2PVM - chain A; structure by X-ray diffraction, 2.00 A resolution.

== Chain A ==
Name: Casein kinase II subunit alpha
Source organism: Zea mays
Notes: EC 2.7.11.1
Reference sequence: P28523 (CSK2A_MAIZE); residues 6-337 here correspond to UniProt positions 1-332 (UniProt number = residue number - 5)
Chain sequence (352 residues; each row starts with the number of its first residue; numbers below 1 keep their minus sign (Met-14 is residue -14)):
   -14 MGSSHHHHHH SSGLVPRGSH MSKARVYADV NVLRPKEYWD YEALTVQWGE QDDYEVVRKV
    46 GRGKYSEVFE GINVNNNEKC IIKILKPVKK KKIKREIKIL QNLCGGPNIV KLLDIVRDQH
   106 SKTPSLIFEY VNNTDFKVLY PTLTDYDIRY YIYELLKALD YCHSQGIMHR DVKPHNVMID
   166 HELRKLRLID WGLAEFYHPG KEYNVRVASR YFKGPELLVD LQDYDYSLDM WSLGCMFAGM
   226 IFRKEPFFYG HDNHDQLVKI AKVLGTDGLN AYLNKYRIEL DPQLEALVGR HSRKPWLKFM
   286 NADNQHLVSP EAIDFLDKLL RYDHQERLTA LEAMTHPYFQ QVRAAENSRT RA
Disordered / not traced: -14 to 5, 334-337
Construct notes: expression tag (-14 to 5); engineered mutation Ala256 (Val251 in P28523)
Modified / non-standard residues: Cys89 (s-hydroxycysteine; CSO)
Curated features (UniProtKB/Swiss-Prot):
  - active site: Asp156 (Proton acceptor)
  - binding site (ATP): Val45 to Val53, Lys68
Residues lining bound ligands: P29 (4-(2-(1H-imidazol-4-yl)ethylamino)-2-(phenylamino)pyrazolo[1,5-a][1,3,5]triazine-8-carbonitrile): Val45, Gly46, Arg47, Val53, Glu55, Ile66, Lys68, Val95, Phe113, Glu114, Tyr115, Val116, Asn118, Met163, Ile174, Asp175

== In short ==
Bound to chain A: compound P29. From UniProt: active-site residue Asp156 and 10 ATP-binding residues.
Chain A is Casein kinase II subunit alpha (Zea mays); the structure, Structure-Based Design of
Pyrazolo[1,5-a][1,3,5]triazine Derivatives as Potent Inhibitors of Protein Kinase CK2, was determined by X-ray
diffraction, deposited together with 2PVH, 2PVJ, 2PVK, 2PVL and 2PVN.
